PDB entry 7PAM | electron microscopy, 6.80 A resolution (low resolution: residue-level contacts below are approximate; hydrogen-bond / salt-bridge calls are withheld) | chains L and 5 of the 54 polymer chains in the assembly

[Chain L]
Protein: 30S ribosomal protein S13
Source organism: Mycoplasma pneumoniae M129
Reference sequence: Q50297 (RS13_MYCPN); residues 1-124 here = UniProt positions 1-124
Chain sequence (124 residues; each row starts with the number of its first residue):
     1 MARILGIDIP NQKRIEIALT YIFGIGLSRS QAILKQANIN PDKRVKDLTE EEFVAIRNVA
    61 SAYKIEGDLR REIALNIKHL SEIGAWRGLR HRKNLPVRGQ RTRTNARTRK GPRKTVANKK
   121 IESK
Not modelled in the structure: 1-4, 123-124

[Chain 5]
Molecule: 16S ribosomal RNA
Source organism: Mycoplasma pneumoniae M129
Sequence (1520 nucleotides; row label = number of the first residue in the row):
     1 UUUUUCUGAG AGUUUGAUCC UGGCUCAGGA UUAACGCUGG CGGCAUGCCU AAUACAUGCA
    61 AGUCGAUCGA AAGUAGUAAU ACUUUAGAGG CGAACGGGUG AGUAACACGU AUCCAAUCUA
   121 CCUUAUAAUG GGGGAUAACU AGUUGAAAGA CUAGCUAAUA CCGCAUAAGA ACUUUGGUUC
   181 GCAUGAAUCA AAGUUGAAAG GACCUGCAAG GGUUCGUUAU UUGAUGAGGG UGCGCCAUAU
   241 CAGCUAGUUG GUGGGGUAAC GGCCUACCAA GGCAAUGACG UGUAGCUAUG CUGAGAAGUA
   301 GAAUAGCCAC AAUGGGACUG AGACACGGCC CAUACUCCUA CGGGAGGCAG CAGUAGGGAA
   361 UUUUUCACAA UGAGCGAAAG CUUGAUGGAG CAAUGCCGCG UGAACGAUGA AGGUCUUUAA
   421 GAUUGUAAAG UUCUUUUAUU UGGGAAGAAU GACUUUAGCA GGUAAUGGCU AGAGUUUGAC
   481 UGUACCAUUU UGAAUAAGUG ACGACUAACU AUGUGCCAGC AGUCGCGGUA AUACAUAGGU
   541 CGCAAGCGUU AUCCGGAUUU AUUGGGCGUA AAGCAAGCGC AGGCGGAUUG AAAAGUCUGG
   601 UGUUAAAGGC AGCUGCUUAA CAGUUGUAUG CAUUGGAAAC UAUUAAUCUA GAGUGUGGUA
   661 GGGAGUUUUG GAAUUUCAUG UGGAGCGGUG AAAUGCGUAG AUAUAUGAAG GAACACCAGU
   721 GGCGAAGGCG AAAACUUAGG CCAUUACUGA CGCUUAGGCU UGAAAGUGUG GGGAGCAAAU
   781 AGGAUUAGAU ACCCUAGUAG UCCACACCGU AAACGAUAGA UACUAGCUGU CGGGGCGAUC
   841 CCCUCGGUAG UGAAGUUAAC ACAUUAAGUA UCUCGCCUGG GUAGUACAUU CGCAAGAAUG
   901 AAACUCAAAC GGAAUUGACG GGGACCCGCA CAAGUGGUGG AGCAUGUUGC UUAAUUCGAC
   961 GGUACACGAA AAACCUUACC UAGACUUGAC AUCCUUGGCA AAGUUAUGGA AACAUAAUGG
  1021 AGGUUAACCG AGUGACAGGU GGUGCAUGGU UGUCGUCAGC UCGUGUCGUG AGAUGUUGGG
  1081 UUAAGUCCCG CAACGAGCGC AACCCUUAUC GUUAGUUACA UUGUCUAGCG AGACUGCUAA
  1141 UGCAAAUUGG AGGAAGGAAG GGAUGACGUC AAAUCAUCAU GCCCCUUAUG UCUAGGGCUG
  1201 CAAACGUGCU ACAAUGGCCA AUACAAACAG UCGCCAGCUU GUAAAAGUGA GCAAAUCUGU
  1261 AAAGUUGGUC UCAGUUCGGA UUGAGGGCUG CAAUUCGUCC UCAUGAAGUC GGAAUCACUA
  1321 GUAAUCGCGA AUCAGCUAUG UCGCGGUGAA UACGUUCUCG GGUCUUGUAC ACACCGCCCG
  1381 UCAAACUAUG AAAGCUGGUA AUAUUUAAAA ACGUGUUGCU AACCAUUAGG AAGCGCAUGU
  1441 CAAGGAUAGC ACCGGUGAUU GGAGUUAAGU CGUAACAAGG UACCCCUACG AGAACGUGGG
  1501 GGUGGAUCAC CUCCUUUCUA
Not modelled in the structure: 1-4, 181-184, 1020-1027, 1510-1520

[Interface between chain L and chain 5]
Contacting residue pairs (81; chain L residue first):
  Gln12(L) - U1271(5)
  Lys13(L) - U1275(5)
  Lys13(L) - U1276(5)
  Arg14(L) - U1269(5)
  Arg14(L) - C1270(5)
  Arg14(L) - U1276(5)
  Ile17(L) - U1276(5)
  Tyr21(L) - U1276(5)
  Ile22(L) - U1304(5)
  Phe23(L) - G1305(5)
  Gly24(L) - A1303(5)
  Gly24(L) - U1304(5)
  Ile25(L) - A1303(5)
  Ile25(L) - U1304(5)
  Gly26(L) - A1303(5)
  Gly26(L) - U1304(5)
  Leu27(L) - A1303(5)
  Ser28(L) - C1302(5)
  Ser28(L) - A1303(5)
  Arg29(L) - C1302(5)
  Arg29(L) - A1303(5)
  Lys43(L) - U1269(5)
  Lys43(L) - C1270(5)
  Arg44(L) - C1270(5)
  Arg44(L) - U1271(5)
  Arg44(L) - C1272(5)
  Asn76(L) - G1283(5)
  Asn76(L) - A1284(5)
  Trp86(L) - U1295(5)
  Trp86(L) - C1296(5)
  Arg90(L) - G1200(5)
  Arg90(L) - C1201(5)
  Lys93(L) - C1201(5)
  Lys93(L) - A1202(5)
  Leu95(L) - C1201(5)
  Pro96(L) - U1281(5)
  Pro96(L) - U1282(5)
  Val97(L) - U1282(5)
  Val97(L) - G1283(5)
  Arg98(L) - U1282(5)
  Arg98(L) - G1283(5)
  Arg98(L) - A1284(5)
  Arg98(L) - C1296(5)
  Gln100(L) - A944(5)
  Gln100(L) - U1281(5)
  Gln100(L) - U1282(5)
  Arg101(L) - A944(5)
  Arg101(L) - U945(5)
  Arg101(L) - G946(5)
  Arg101(L) - G1200(5)
  Thr102(L) - G1200(5)
  Thr102(L) - C1201(5)
  Arg103(L) - C1198(5)
  Arg103(L) - U1199(5)
  Arg103(L) - G1200(5)
  Arg103(L) - C1201(5)
  Thr104(L) - U945(5)
  Thr104(L) - G946(5)
  Thr104(L) - U947(5)
  Thr104(L) - A1204(5)
  Thr104(L) - C1205(5)
  Asn105(L) - A944(5)
  Asn105(L) - U945(5)
  Ala106(L) - C943(5)
  Arg107(L) - G942(5)
  Arg107(L) - C943(5)
  Thr108(L) - C943(5)
  Thr108(L) - A1280(5)
  Arg109(L) - U1281(5)
  Gly111(L) - G942(5)
  Pro112(L) - A941(5)
  Arg113(L) - G940(5)
  Arg113(L) - A941(5)
  Arg113(L) - A1204(5)
  Lys114(L) - A1202(5)
  Lys114(L) - A1203(5)
  Thr115(L) - A1203(5)
  Thr115(L) - A1204(5)
  Val116(L) - A1202(5)
  Val116(L) - A1203(5)
  Asn118(L) - A1203(5)
Also at the interface, not in a pair above, chain L (45 interface residues in all): Thr20, Asp42, Leu80, Gly99, Lys110

[Overview]
The interface between chain L and chain 5 involves 45 residues on one side and 33 on the other.
Here chain L is 30S ribosomal protein S13 and chain 5 is 16S ribosomal RNA, both from Mycoplasma pneumoniae
M129. Entry 7PAM (70S ribosome with A*- and P/E-site tRNAs in Mycoplasma pneumoniae cells) was determined by
electron microscopy together with 7OOC, 7OOD, 7P6Z, 7PAH, 7PAI, 7PAJ and 23 further entries from the same
study.
